Entry 4HVW (X-ray diffraction, 0.98 A resolution); this record covers chains A and B.

== Chain A ==
Protein: Proto-oncogene tyrosine-protein kinase Src
Organism: Gallus gallus
Notes: EC 2.7.10.2; fragment: SH3 domain
UniProtKB: P00523 (SRC_CHICK); residues 85-141 here = UniProt positions 85-141
Chain sequence (61 residues; each row starts with the number of its first residue):
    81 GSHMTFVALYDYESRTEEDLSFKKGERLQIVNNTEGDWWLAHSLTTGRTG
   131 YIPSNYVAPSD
Construct notes: expression tag (81-84); engineered mutation Glu-98 (Thr in P00523), Arg-128 (Gln in P00523)
Residues lining bound ligands: acetyl group (ACE): Asn-112, Asn-113, Thr-114, Glu-115, Gly-116, Trp-118, Trp-119, Leu-120, Tyr-131

== Chain B ==
Protein: SYNTHETIC PEPTIDE Acetyl-VSLARRPLPPLP
Chain sequence (13 residues; row label = number of the first residue in the row; numbering starts at 0):
     0 XVSLARRPLPPLP
Modified positions: ACE (acetyl group) at position 0

== How chain A and chain B interact ==
Pairs across the interface (28):
  Tyr-90(A) / Leu-11(B)  hydrophobic
  Tyr-90(A) / Pro-12(B)  hydrophobic
  Glu-98(A) / Leu-3(B)
  Asp-99(A) / Arg-6(B)  salt bridge
  Glu-115(A) / Ala-4(B)
  Glu-115(A) / Arg-5(B)
  Gly-116(A) / Ala-4(B)
  Asp-117(A) / Ala-4(B)  hydrogen bond (backbone-backbone)
  Asp-117(A) / Leu-8(B)
  Trp-118(A) / Leu-3(B)
  Trp-118(A) / Ala-4(B)  hydrogen bond (backbone-backbone)
  Trp-118(A) / Arg-6(B)  hydrogen bond (side chain-backbone)
  Trp-118(A) / Pro-7(B)  hydrogen bond (side chain-backbone)
  Trp-118(A) / Leu-8(B)
  Trp-118(A) / Pro-9(B)
  Tyr-131(A) / Leu-3(B)  hydrophobic
  Tyr-131(A) / Ala-4(B)
  Tyr-131(A) / Arg-6(B)
  Pro-133(A) / Leu-8(B)  hydrophobic
  Pro-133(A) / Pro-9(B)
  Ser-134(A) / Leu-8(B)
  Asn-135(A) / Leu-8(B)
  Asn-135(A) / Pro-9(B)  hydrogen bond (side chain-backbone)
  Asn-135(A) / Leu-11(B)
  Tyr-136(A) / Pro-9(B)  hydrophobic
  Tyr-136(A) / Pro-10(B)  hydrogen bond (side chain-backbone)
  Tyr-136(A) / Leu-11(B)
  Tyr-136(A) / Pro-12(B)
Also at the interface, not in a pair above, chain A (14 interface residues in all): Tyr-92, Thr-96

== Overview ==
The interface between chain A and chain B involves 14 residues on one side and 10 on the other; the contacts
include 6 hydrogen bonds and 1 salt bridge. Polar pairs include Asp-99(A)/Arg-6(B), Trp-118(A)/Arg-6(B) and
Trp-118(A)/Pro-7(B). Ligands of chain A: acetyl group.
Chain A is Proto-oncogene tyrosine-protein kinase Src (Gallus gallus) and chain B is SYNTHETIC PEPTIDE
Acetyl-VSLARRPLPPLP; the structure, Crystal structure of the T98E c-Src-SH3 domain mutant in complex with the
high affinity peptide VSL12, was determined by X-ray diffraction, deposited together with 4HVU and 4HVV.
